Entry 4BA5 (X-ray diffraction, 1.76 A resolution); this record covers chains A and B.

Chain A (and B):
Molecule: Aminotransferase
Organism: Chromobacterium violaceum
Notes: EC 2.6.1.18; chain B of this document is another copy of the same molecule, construct and numbering; everything in this record applies to it too
Reference sequence: Q7NWG4 (Q7NWG4_CHRVO); residues 1-459 here = UniProt positions 1-459
Chain sequence (459 residues; numbered 1 to 459; the number before each row is that of its first residue):
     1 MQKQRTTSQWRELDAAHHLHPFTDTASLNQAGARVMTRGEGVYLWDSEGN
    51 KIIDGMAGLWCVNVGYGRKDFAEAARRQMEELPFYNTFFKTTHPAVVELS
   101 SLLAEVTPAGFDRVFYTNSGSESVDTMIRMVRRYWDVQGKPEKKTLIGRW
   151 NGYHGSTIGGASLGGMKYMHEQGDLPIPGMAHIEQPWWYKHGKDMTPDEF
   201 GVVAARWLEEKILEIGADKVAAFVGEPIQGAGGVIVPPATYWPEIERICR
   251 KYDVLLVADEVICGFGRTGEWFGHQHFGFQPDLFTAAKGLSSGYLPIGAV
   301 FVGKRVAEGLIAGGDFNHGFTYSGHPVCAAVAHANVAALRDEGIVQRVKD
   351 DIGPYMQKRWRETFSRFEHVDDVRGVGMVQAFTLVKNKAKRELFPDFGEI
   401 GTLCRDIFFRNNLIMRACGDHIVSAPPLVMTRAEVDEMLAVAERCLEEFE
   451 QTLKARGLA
Not modelled in the structure: 1-32
Small-molecule neighbours: PXG (3-[O-phosphonopyridoxyl]--amino-benzoic acid): Met56, Leu59, Trp60, Ser119, Gly120, Ser121, Val124, Tyr153, His154, Gly155, Glu226, Ala231, Asp259, Val261, Ile262, Ala287, Lys288, Arg416
What the authors report for this chain:
  - conformationally variable residues (loop rearrangement): Ala57 to Cys61, Phe88, Gly313 to Gly324
  - specificity-determining residues: Trp60, Val423, Ala425
  - binding site for PXG: Leu59, Trp60, Tyr153, Ala231, Ile262, Arg416

How chain A and chain B interact:
Pairs across the interface - 129 pairs, chain A then chain B:
  Ala33(A) - Lys90(B)
  Arg34(A) - Phe88(B)
  Arg34(A) - Thr91(B)  hydrogen bond (backbone-side chain)
  Val35(A) - Thr91(B)
  Met36(A) - Leu82(B)
  Met36(A) - Pro83(B)  hydrophobic
  Met36(A) - Tyr85(B)
  Met36(A) - Phe88(B)  hydrophobic
  Met36(A) - His93(B)
  Met36(A) - Pro94(B)
  Arg38(A) - Glu81(B)
  Arg38(A) - Pro83(B)
  Gly39(A) - Glu81(B)  hydrogen bond (backbone-backbone)
  Gly39(A) - Leu82(B)
  Gly39(A) - Pro83(B)
  Leu44(A) - Pro83(B)  hydrophobic
  Asp46(A) - Phe88(B)
  Asp54(A) - Tyr85(B)  hydrogen bond
  Met56(A) - Tyr85(B)
  Ala57(A) - Tyr85(B)
  Gly58(A) - Tyr85(B)  hydrogen bond (backbone-side chain)
  Leu59(A) - Tyr322(B)  hydrophobic
  Trp60(A) - Tyr85(B)
  Trp60(A) - Tyr322(B)  hydrogen bond
  Tyr66(A) - Pro83(B)  hydrophobic
  Tyr66(A) - Tyr85(B)
  Gly67(A) - Glu80(B)
  Lys69(A) - Glu80(B)
  Phe71(A) - Met79(B)
  Ala72(A) - Arg76(B)
  Ala72(A) - Met79(B)  hydrophobic
  Ala72(A) - Glu80(B)
  Ala75(A) - Met79(B)  hydrophobic
  Arg76(A) - Ala72(B)
  Met79(A) - Phe71(B)
  Met79(A) - Ala72(B)  hydrophobic
  Met79(A) - Ala75(B)  hydrophobic
  Met79(A) - Tyr294(B)  hydrophobic
  Glu80(A) - Gly67(B)
  Glu80(A) - Lys69(B)
  Glu80(A) - Ala72(B)
  Glu81(A) - Arg38(B)
  Glu81(A) - Gly39(B)  hydrogen bond (backbone-backbone)
  Leu82(A) - Met36(B)
  Leu82(A) - Thr37(B)
  Leu82(A) - Arg38(B)
  Pro83(A) - Met36(B)  hydrophobic
  Pro83(A) - Arg38(B)
  Pro83(A) - Gly39(B)
  Pro83(A) - Tyr66(B)  hydrophobic
  Phe84(A) - Gly293(B)
  Phe84(A) - Tyr294(B)  hydrophobic
  Tyr85(A) - Met36(B)
  Asn86(A) - Asp54(B)  hydrogen bond
  Asn86(A) - Met56(B)
  Asn86(A) - Gly58(B)  hydrogen bond (side chain-backbone)
  Asn86(A) - Tyr66(B)  hydrogen bond
  Asn86(A) - Ile414(B)
  Thr87(A) - Met56(B)
  Phe88(A) - Phe409(B)
  Phe89(A) - Arg34(B)
  Phe89(A) - Met36(B)  hydrophobic
  Thr91(A) - Arg34(B)  hydrogen bond (side chain-backbone)
  Thr91(A) - Val35(B)
  His93(A) - Met36(B)
  Asn118(A) - Asn118(B)
  Asn118(A) - Ser119(B)
  Asn118(A) - Pro296(B)
  Ser119(A) - Asn118(B)
  Ser119(A) - Glu122(B)  hydrogen bond
  Ser121(A) - Glu122(B)
  Glu122(A) - Ser119(B)  hydrogen bond
  Glu122(A) - Glu122(B)
  Asp125(A) - Thr157(B)
  Asp125(A) - Ile158(B)  hydrogen bond (side chain-backbone)
  Ile128(A) - Ile158(B)  hydrophobic
  Arg129(A) - Ser156(B)  hydrogen bond (side chain-backbone)
  Arg129(A) - Thr157(B)
  Arg129(A) - Ile158(B)
  Arg129(A) - Gln172(B)
  Arg132(A) - Gln172(B)
  Arg132(A) - Gly173(B)  hydrogen bond (side chain-backbone)
  Arg132(A) - Asp174(B)  salt bridge
  Arg133(A) - Gln172(B)
  Asp136(A) - Glu171(B)
  Lys144(A) - Gln172(B)
  Lys144(A) - Asp174(B)  salt bridge
  Ser156(A) - Arg129(B)  hydrogen bond (backbone-side chain)
  Thr157(A) - Asp125(B)
  Ile158(A) - Asp125(B)  hydrogen bond (backbone-side chain)
  Ile158(A) - Ile128(B)  hydrophobic
  Ile158(A) - Arg129(B)
  Ala161(A) - Arg129(B)
  Met169(A) - Arg129(B)  hydrogen bond (backbone-side chain)
  Glu171(A) - Arg133(B)  hydrogen bond (backbone-side chain)
  Glu171(A) - Asp136(B)
  Gln172(A) - Arg129(B)  hydrogen bond (backbone-side chain)
  Gln172(A) - Arg133(B)
  Gln172(A) - Asp315(B)
  Gln172(A) - Phe316(B)
  Gly173(A) - Arg132(B)  hydrogen bond (backbone-side chain)
  Asp174(A) - Arg132(B)  salt bridge
  Asp174(A) - Asp136(B)
  Asp174(A) - Lys144(B)  salt bridge
  Leu175(A) - Arg129(B)
  Pro178(A) - Pro178(B)
  Gly293(A) - Phe84(B)
  Gly293(A) - His325(B)  hydrogen bond (backbone-side chain)
  Tyr294(A) - Met79(B)
  Tyr294(A) - Phe84(B)  hydrophobic
  Tyr294(A) - His325(B)  hydrogen bond (backbone-side chain)
  Tyr294(A) - Val327(B)
  Leu295(A) - Leu295(B)  hydrophobic
  Leu295(A) - His325(B)
  Leu295(A) - Val327(B)  hydrophobic
  Pro296(A) - Asn118(B)
  Pro296(A) - His325(B)
  Pro296(A) - Cys328(B)
  His325(A) - Gly293(B)  hydrogen bond (side chain-backbone)
  His325(A) - Tyr294(B)  hydrogen bond (side chain-backbone)
  His325(A) - Leu295(B)
  His325(A) - Pro296(B)
  Val327(A) - Tyr294(B)
  Val327(A) - Leu295(B)  hydrophobic
  Cys328(A) - Pro296(B)
  Val331(A) - Met79(B)  hydrophobic
  Phe409(A) - Phe88(B)  hydrophobic
  Phe409(A) - Phe89(B)  hydrophobic
  Ile414(A) - Tyr85(B)
Other interface residues (no listed pair), chain A (73 interface residues in all): Thr37, Ile52, Val62, Pro141, Gly159, Ile177, Lys288
Other interface residues (no listed pair), chain B (70 interface residues in all): Ala33, Leu44, Asp46, Ile52, Val62, Ser121, Pro141, Gly159, Ile177, Ser292, Val331

In short:
73 residues of chain A and 70 residues of chain B are in contact, with 25 hydrogen bonds and 4 salt bridges.
Among the polar pairs are Arg132(A)-Asp174(B), Lys144(A)-Asp174(B) and Arg34(A)-Thr91(B). Chain A binds
compound PXG. The paper reports a binding site for PXG at Leu59(A), Trp60(A) and Tyr153(A) among others;
specificity determinants Trp60(A), Val423(A) and Ala425(A).
Chain A and chain B are both Aminotransferase (Chromobacterium violaceum); the structure, Crystal structure of
omega-transaminase from Chromobacterium violaceum, was determined by X-ray diffraction (same publication as
4B98, 4B9B, 4BA4 and 4AH3).
